PDB entry 4LHQ | X-ray diffraction, 2.30 A resolution | chains A and B

[Chain A]
Protein: Ricin
From: Ricinus communis
Notes: EC 3.2.2.22
UniProtKB: P02879 (RICI_RICCO); residues 4-263 here correspond to UniProt positions 39-298 (UniProt number = residue number + 35)
Sequence (260 residues; row label = number of the first residue in the row):
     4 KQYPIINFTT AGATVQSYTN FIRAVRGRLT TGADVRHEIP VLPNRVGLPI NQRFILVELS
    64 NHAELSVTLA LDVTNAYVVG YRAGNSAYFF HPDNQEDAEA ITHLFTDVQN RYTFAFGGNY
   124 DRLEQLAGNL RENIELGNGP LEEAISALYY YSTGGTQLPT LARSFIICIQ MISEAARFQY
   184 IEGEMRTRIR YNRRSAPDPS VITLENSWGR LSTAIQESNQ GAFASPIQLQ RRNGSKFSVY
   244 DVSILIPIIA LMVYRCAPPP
What the authors report for this chain:
  - catalytic residues: Tyr80, Tyr123, Glu177, Arg180, Trp211 (citing earlier work)

[Chain B]
Protein: Camelid nanobody
From: Vicugna pacos
Notes: antibody fragment or engineered binder
Sequence (128 residues; each row starts with the number of its first residue):
     2 VQLVETGGGT VQTGGSLRLS CSASGGSFSR NAMGWFRQAP GKEREFVAAI NWSASSTYYR
    62 DSVKGRFTVS RDNAKNTVYL HLNSLKLEDT AAYYCAGSSV YAEMPYADSV KATSYNYWGQ
   122 GTQVTVSS

[Chain A / chain B interface]
Pairs across the interface (22; chain A residue first):
  Tyr91(A) - Tyr102(B)
  His94(A) - Arg31(B)  hydrogen bond
  His94(A) - Trp53(B)
  Pro95(A) - Trp53(B)  hydrophobic
  Ala101(A) - Trp53(B)  hydrophobic
  Asn113(A) - Pro106(B)
  Tyr115(A) - Tyr102(B)  hydrophobic
  Tyr115(A) - Glu104(B)
  Tyr115(A) - Pro106(B)
  Tyr115(A) - Asp109(B)  hydrogen bond
  Thr116(A) - Tyr102(B)
  Thr116(A) - Ala103(B)  hydrogen bond (backbone-backbone)
  Thr116(A) - Glu104(B)  hydrogen bond (backbone-backbone)
  Phe117(A) - Val101(B)
  Phe117(A) - Tyr102(B)  hydrophobic
  Phe117(A) - Ala103(B)
  Ala118(A) - Arg31(B)
  Ala118(A) - Asn32(B)
  Ala118(A) - Ser100(B)
  Ala118(A) - Val101(B)  hydrogen bond (backbone-backbone)
  Ala118(A) - Ala103(B)
  Tyr154(A) - Tyr102(B)  hydrogen bond
Other interface residues (no listed pair), chain A (13 interface residues in all): Arg114, Phe119, Leu161
Other interface residues (no listed pair), chain B (12 interface residues in all): Met105, Ala108
Interface features reported in the paper:
  - epitope / paratope residues, chain A: Thr116(A)
  - epitope / paratope residues, chain B: Ala103(B)

[Summary]
Chain A and chain B form an interface of 13 and 12 residues respectively; the contacts include 6 hydrogen
bonds. Polar contacts include His94(A)-Arg31(B), Tyr115(A)-Asp109(B) and Tyr154(A)-Tyr102(B). From the paper:
catalytic residues Tyr80(A), Tyr123(A) and Glu177(A) among others; epitope/paratope residues Thr116(A) and
Ala103(B).
Here chain A is Ricin (Ricinus communis) and chain B is Camelid nanobody (Vicugna pacos). Entry 4LHQ (Ricin A
chain bound to camelid nanobody (VHH8)) was determined by X-ray diffraction, deposited together with 4LGR and
4LGS.
